Entry 6BCU (electron microscopy, 3.80 A resolution); this record covers chains W and X of the 10 polymer chains in the assembly.

[Chain W]
Protein: Regulatory-associated protein of mTOR
Source organism: Homo sapiens
UniProtKB: Q8N122 (RPTOR_HUMAN); the construct has insertions or renumbered stretches relative to UniProt, so the offset changes along the chain: 2-661 = UniProt 2-661; 662-1335 = UniProt 504-1177
Chain sequence (1343 residues; each row starts with the number of its first residue; numbers below 1 keep their minus sign (Met-7 is residue -7)):
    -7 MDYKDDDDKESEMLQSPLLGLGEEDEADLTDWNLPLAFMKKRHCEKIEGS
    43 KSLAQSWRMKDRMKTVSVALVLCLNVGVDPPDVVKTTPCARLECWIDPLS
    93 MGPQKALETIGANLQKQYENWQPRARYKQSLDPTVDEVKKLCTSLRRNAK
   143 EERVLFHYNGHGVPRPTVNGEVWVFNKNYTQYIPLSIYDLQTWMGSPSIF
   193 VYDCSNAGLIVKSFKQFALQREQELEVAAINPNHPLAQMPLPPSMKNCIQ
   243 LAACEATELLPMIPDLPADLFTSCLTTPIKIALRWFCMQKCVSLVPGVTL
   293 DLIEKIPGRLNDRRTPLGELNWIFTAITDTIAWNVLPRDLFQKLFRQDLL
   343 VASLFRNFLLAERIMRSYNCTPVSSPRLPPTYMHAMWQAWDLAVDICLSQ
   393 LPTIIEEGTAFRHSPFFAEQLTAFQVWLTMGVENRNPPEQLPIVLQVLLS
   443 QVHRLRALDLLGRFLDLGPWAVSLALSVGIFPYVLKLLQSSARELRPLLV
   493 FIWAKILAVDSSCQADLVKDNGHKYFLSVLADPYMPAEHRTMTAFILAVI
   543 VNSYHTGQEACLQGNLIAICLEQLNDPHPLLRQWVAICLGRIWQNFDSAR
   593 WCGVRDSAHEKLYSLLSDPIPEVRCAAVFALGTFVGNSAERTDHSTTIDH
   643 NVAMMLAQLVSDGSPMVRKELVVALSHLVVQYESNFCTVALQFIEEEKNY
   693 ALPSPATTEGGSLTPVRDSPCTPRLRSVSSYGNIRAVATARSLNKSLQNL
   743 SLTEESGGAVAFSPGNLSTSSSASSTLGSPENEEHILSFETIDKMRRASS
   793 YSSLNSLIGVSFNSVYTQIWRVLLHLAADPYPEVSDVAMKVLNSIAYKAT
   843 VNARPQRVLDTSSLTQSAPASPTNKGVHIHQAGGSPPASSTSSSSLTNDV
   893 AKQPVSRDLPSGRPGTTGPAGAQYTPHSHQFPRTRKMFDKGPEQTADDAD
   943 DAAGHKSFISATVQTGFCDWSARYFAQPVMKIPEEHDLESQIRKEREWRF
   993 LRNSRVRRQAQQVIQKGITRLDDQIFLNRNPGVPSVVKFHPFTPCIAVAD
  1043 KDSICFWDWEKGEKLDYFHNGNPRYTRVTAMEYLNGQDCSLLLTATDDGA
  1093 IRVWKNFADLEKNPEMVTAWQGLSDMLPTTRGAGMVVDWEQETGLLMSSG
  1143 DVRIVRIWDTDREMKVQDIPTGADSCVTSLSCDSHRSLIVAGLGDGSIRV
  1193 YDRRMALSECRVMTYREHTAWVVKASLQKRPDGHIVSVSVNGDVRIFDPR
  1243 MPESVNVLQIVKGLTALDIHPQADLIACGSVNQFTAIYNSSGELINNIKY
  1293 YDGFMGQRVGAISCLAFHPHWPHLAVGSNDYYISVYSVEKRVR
Not modelled in the structure: -7 to 17, 220-235, 687-805, 841-949, 1117-1124, 1293-1302, 1332-1335
Construct notes: initiating methionine (-7); expression tag (-6 to 1)
UniProt features mapped onto this chain:
  - modified residue (Phosphoserine): Ser44, Ser122, Ser854, Ser877, Ser949, Ser1140

[Chain X]
Protein: Eukaryotic translation initiation factor 4E-binding protein 1
Source organism: Homo sapiens
UniProtKB: Q13541 (4EBP1_HUMAN); residues 1-118 here = UniProt positions 1-118
Chain sequence (122 residues; each row starts with the number of its first residue; numbers below 1 keep their minus sign (Gly-3 is residue -3)):
    -3 GSGRMSGGSSCSQTPSRAIPATRRVVLGDGVQLPPGDYSTTPGGTLFSTT
    47 PGGTRIIYDRKFLMECRNSPVTKTPPRDLPTIPGVTSPSSDEPPMEASQS
    97 HLRNSPEDKRAGGEESQFEMDI
Not modelled in the structure: -3 to 110
Construct notes: expression tag (-3 to 0)
UniProt features mapped onto this chain:
  - motif: Tyr54 to Met60 (YXXXXLphi motif), Phe114 to Ile118 (TOS motif)
  - modified residue: Ser2 (N-acetylserine), Thr37 (Phosphothreonine), Thr41 (Phosphothreonine), Ser44 (Phosphoserine), Thr46 (Phosphothreonine), Thr50 (Phosphothreonine), Tyr54 (Phosphotyrosine), Ser65 (Phosphoserine), Thr70 (Phosphothreonine), Thr77 (Phosphothreonine), Ser83 (Phosphoserine), Ser96 (Phosphoserine), Ser101 (Phosphoserine), Ser112 (Phosphoserine)
  - cross-link: Lys57 (Glycyl lysine isopeptide (Lys-Gly) (interchain with G-Cter in ubiquitin))

[Chain W / chain X interface]
Contacting residue pairs (27; chain W residue first):
  Arg54(W) with Glu111(X), hydrogen bond (side chain-backbone)
  Arg305(W) with Glu115(X), hydrogen bond (side chain-backbone); Asp117(X), salt bridge
  Thr317(W) with Phe114(X)
  Asp321(W) with Phe114(X)
  Phe337(W) with Gln113(X), hydrogen bond (backbone-side chain)
  Arg338(W) with Gln113(X)
  Leu341(W) with Gln113(X)
  Ala344(W) with Gln113(X)
  Arg348(W) with Gln113(X); Phe114(X)
  Leu437(W) with Phe114(X), hydrophobic
  Gln438(W) with Phe114(X)
  Leu440(W) with Met116(X)
  Leu441(W) with Phe114(X), hydrophobic; Glu115(X); Met116(X), hydrophobic; Asp117(X), hydrogen bond (backbone-backbone)
  Ser442(W) with Asp117(X)
  Arg446(W) with Asp117(X), hydrogen bond (side chain-backbone)
  Tyr475(W) with Ser112(X); Gln113(X), hydrogen bond (side chain-backbone); Phe114(X), hydrogen bond (side chain-backbone); Met116(X)
  Lys478(W) with Met116(X)
  Leu479(W) with Ile118(X), hydrophobic
  Gln481(W) with Ile118(X)
Other interface residues (no listed pair), chain W (23 interface residues in all): Asn303, Gln443, Pro474, Ser482
From the paper, about this interface:
  - hot spots on chain X (mutagenesis) - Q113A, M116A: decreased binding to Regulatory-associated protein of mTOR (chain W)

[In short]
23 residues of chain W and 8 residues of chain X are in contact, with 7 hydrogen bonds and 1 salt bridge.
Among the polar pairs are Arg305(W)-Asp117(X), Arg54(W)-Glu111(X) and Arg305(W)-Glu115(X). The paper reports
that Q113A and M116A of chain X reduce binding to Regulatory-associated protein of mTOR (chain W).
Chain W is Regulatory-associated protein of mTOR and chain X is Eukaryotic translation initiation factor
4E-binding protein 1, both from Homo sapiens; the structure, Cryo-EM structure of the activated RHEB-mTORC1
refined to 3.4 angstrom, was determined by electron microscopy (same publication as 5WBJ, 5WBK, 5WBL and
6BCX).
